PDB entry 8DEV | electron microscopy, 3.08 A resolution | chains B and C of the 4 polymer chains in the assembly

== Chain B (and C) ==
Protein: Efflux pump membrane transporter
Source organism: Neisseria gonorrhoeae
Notes: chain C of this document is another copy of the same molecule, construct and numbering; everything in this record applies to it too
UniProtKB: A0A6V7GUB3 (A0A6V7GUB3_NEIGO); residue numbers follow UniProt; this construct covers 1-1046
Amino-acid sequence (1046 residues; each row starts with the number of its first residue):
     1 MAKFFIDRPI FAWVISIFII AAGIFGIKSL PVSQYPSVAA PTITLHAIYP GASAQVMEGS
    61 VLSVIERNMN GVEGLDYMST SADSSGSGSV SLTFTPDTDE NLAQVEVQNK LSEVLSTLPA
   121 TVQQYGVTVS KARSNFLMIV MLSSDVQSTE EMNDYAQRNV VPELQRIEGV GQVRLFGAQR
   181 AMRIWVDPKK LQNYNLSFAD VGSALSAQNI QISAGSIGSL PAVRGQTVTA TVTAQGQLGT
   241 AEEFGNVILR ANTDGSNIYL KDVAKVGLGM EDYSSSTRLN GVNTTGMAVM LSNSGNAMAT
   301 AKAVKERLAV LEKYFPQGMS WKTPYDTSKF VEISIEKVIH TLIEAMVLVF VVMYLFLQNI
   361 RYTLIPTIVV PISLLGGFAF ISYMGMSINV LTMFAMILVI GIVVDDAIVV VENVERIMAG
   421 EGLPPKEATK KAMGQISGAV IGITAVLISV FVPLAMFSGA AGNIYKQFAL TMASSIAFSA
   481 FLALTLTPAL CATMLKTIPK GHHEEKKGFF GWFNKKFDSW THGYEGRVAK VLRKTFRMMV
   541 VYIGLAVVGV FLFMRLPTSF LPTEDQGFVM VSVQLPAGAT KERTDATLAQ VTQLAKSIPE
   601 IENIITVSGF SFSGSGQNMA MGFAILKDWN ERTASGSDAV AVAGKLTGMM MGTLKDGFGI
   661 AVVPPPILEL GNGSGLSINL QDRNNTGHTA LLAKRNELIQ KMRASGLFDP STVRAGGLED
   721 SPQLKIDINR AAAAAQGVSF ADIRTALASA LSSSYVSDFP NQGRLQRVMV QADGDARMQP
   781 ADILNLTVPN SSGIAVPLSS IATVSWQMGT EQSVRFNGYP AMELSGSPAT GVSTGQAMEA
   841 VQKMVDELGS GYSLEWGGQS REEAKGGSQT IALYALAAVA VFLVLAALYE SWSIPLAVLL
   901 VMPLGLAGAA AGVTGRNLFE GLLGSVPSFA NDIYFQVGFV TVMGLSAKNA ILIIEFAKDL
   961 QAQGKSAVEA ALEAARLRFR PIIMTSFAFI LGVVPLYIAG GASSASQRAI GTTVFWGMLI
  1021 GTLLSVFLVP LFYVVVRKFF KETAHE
Disordered / not traced: 1044-1046 (chain C: 1043-1046)
Differences from the reference sequence: conflict V738 (Ile in A0A6V7GUB3), S752 (Gly in A0A6V7GUB3), S757 (Asn in A0A6V7GUB3), G774 (Ala in A0A6V7GUB3), D775 (Ser in A0A6V7GUB3), S850 (Gly in A0A6V7GUB3), I871 (Leu in A0A6V7GUB3), A872 (Ile in A0A6V7GUB3), A875 (Gly in A0A6V7GUB3), A878 (Val in A0A6V7GUB3), V879 (Ala in A0A6V7GUB3), L899 (Ile in A0A6V7GUB3), M902 (Ile in A0A6V7GUB3), A907 (Ile in A0A6V7GUB3), F919 (Thr in A0A6V7GUB3), G921 (Leu in A0A6V7GUB3), L922 (Met in A0A6V7GUB3), S925 (Gly in A0A6V7GUB3), V926 (Ile in A0A6V7GUB3), S928 (Ala in A0A6V7GUB3)
Ligand contacts:
  - phosphatidylethanolamine (PTY), molecule 1: M1, F4, F5, F481
  - phosphatidylethanolamine (PTY), molecule 2: F4, R8, F11, V14, F18
  - phosphatidylethanolamine (PTY), molecule 3: W13, I17, F18, I20, A21, A22, I24, F25
  - phosphatidylethanolamine (PTY), molecule 4: A22, A379, F380, Y383, M384, A473, S474, A477, F478, F481
  - phosphatidylethanolamine (PTY), molecule 5: I27, K28, V32, N296, I335, L342, L375, F378, I388
  - phosphatidylethanolamine (PTY), molecule 6: G438, I441, G442, A445, V884, A887, L888, E955
  - phosphatidylethanolamine (PTY), molecule 7: F882, E890, S891, W892, S893, L896, L899, F1040, K1041, E1042, T1043
From the paper describing this entry:
  - binding site for Colistin: H46, T128, S130, S134, F136, I139, M141, R174, F176, S275, T277, A288, M290, Y325, F568, I605, V607, F610, F612, S615, F623, I625

== Chain B / chain C interface ==
Contacting residue pairs (83):
  D7(B) - E890(C)
  R8(B) - E890(C)
  P9(B) - E890(C)
  I10(B) - A886(C)
  I10(B) - E890(C)  hydrogen bond (backbone-side chain)
  I10(B) - S891(C)
  I10(B) - W892(C)  hydrophobic
  F11(B) - A887(C)  hydrophobic
  V14(B) - A887(C)  hydrophobic
  F18(B) - L883(C)  hydrophobic
  N101(B) - V105(C)
  N101(B) - N109(C)
  Q104(B) - N109(C)
  Q104(B) - E113(C)
  V105(B) - Q108(C)
  V105(B) - N109(C)
  V127(B) - S116(C)
  V129(B) - E113(C)
  P162(B) - R67(C)
  Q165(B) - R67(C)  hydrogen bond (side chain-backbone)
  Q165(B) - N70(C)
  R166(B) - N817(C)
  R166(B) - G818(C)
  G171(B) - K110(C)  hydrogen bond (backbone-side chain)
  Q208(B) - R730(C)  hydrogen bond (backbone-side chain)
  I210(B) - F740(C)  hydrophobic
  I210(B) - R744(C)
  Q211(B) - Y49(C)
  Q211(B) - P50(C)
  Q211(B) - G51(C)  hydrogen bond (side chain-backbone)
  Q211(B) - A52(C)
  Q211(B) - R744(C)  hydrogen bond (backbone-side chain)
  I212(B) - G51(C)
  I212(B) - R744(C)
  S213(B) - G51(C)
  S213(B) - A748(C)
  S213(B) - S752(C)
  A214(B) - L747(C)
  A214(B) - L751(C)
  A214(B) - S752(C)  hydrogen bond (backbone-side chain)
  S216(B) - L751(C)
  I217(B) - M778(C)
  I217(B) - Q779(C)
  I217(B) - P780(C)
  G218(B) - R777(C)  hydrogen bond (backbone-backbone)
  S219(B) - R777(C)
  L220(B) - Y273(C)
  L220(B) - S274(C)
  L220(B) - K581(C)
  L220(B) - Q617(C)
  P221(B) - Y273(C)  hydrophobic
  P221(B) - R777(C)  hydrogen bond (backbone-side chain)
  V223(B) - M778(C)  hydrophobic
  R224(B) - E582(C)
  G225(B) - E582(C)  hydrogen bond (backbone-side chain)
  Q226(B) - T580(C)
  Q226(B) - M778(C)  hydrogen bond (side chain-backbone)
  T227(B) - G578(C)
  T227(B) - T580(C)
  T227(B) - R583(C)  hydrogen bond (backbone-side chain)
  V228(B) - G578(C)
  T229(B) - G578(C)
  T229(B) - Q617(C)
  A230(B) - W806(C)  hydrophobic
  T231(B) - Q723(C)
  T231(B) - L724(C)  hydrogen bond (backbone-backbone)
  V232(B) - L724(C)
  V232(B) - I726(C)  hydrophobic
  V232(B) - I783(C)  hydrophobic
  T233(B) - L724(C)  hydrogen bond (backbone-backbone)
  T233(B) - K725(C)
  T233(B) - I726(C)  hydrogen bond (backbone-backbone)
  A234(B) - I726(C)
  G236(B) - R730(C)
  G236(B) - F740(C)
  L238(B) - R730(C)
  I248(B) - A734(C)  hydrophobic
  S292(B) - G71(C)
  S292(B) - E73(C)  hydrogen bond
  N293(B) - E73(C)
  S294(B) - E73(C)
  L765(B) - Y49(C)
  L765(B) - P119(C)  hydrophobic
Also at the interface, not in a pair above, chain B (59 interface residues in all): I17, Q108, Y125, T128, S130, V170, A207, G215, A222, Q235, Q237, G763
Also at the interface, not in a pair above, chain C (61 interface residues in all): G59, S60, N68, S112, A579, P722, I728, Q771, G774, D775, E811, Y819

== In short ==
59 residues of chain B face 61 of chain C across their interface, with 16 hydrogen bonds. Polar pairs include
I10(B)-E890(C), Q165(B)-R67(C) and G171(B)-K110(C). Ligands of chain B: 7 copies of phosphatidylethanolamine.
The paper reports a binding site for Colistin at H46(B), T128(B) and S130(B) among others.
Both chains are Efflux pump membrane transporter (Neisseria gonorrhoeae). Entry 8DEV (Cryo-electron microscopy
structure of Neisseria gonorrhoeae multidrug efflux pump MtrD with colistin complex) was determined by
electron microscopy (same publication as 8DEU and 8DEW).
